PDB entry 8AB7 | electron microscopy, 3.30 A resolution | chains C and N of the 20 polymer chains in the assembly

== Chain C (and N) ==
Name: Cytochrome b
Source organism: Yarrowia lipolytica
Notes: chain N of this document is another copy of the same molecule, construct and numbering; everything in this record applies to it too
UniProtKB: Q9B6D0 (CYB_YARLI); residue numbers follow UniProt; this construct covers 1-385
Sequence (385 residues; row label = number of the first residue in the row):
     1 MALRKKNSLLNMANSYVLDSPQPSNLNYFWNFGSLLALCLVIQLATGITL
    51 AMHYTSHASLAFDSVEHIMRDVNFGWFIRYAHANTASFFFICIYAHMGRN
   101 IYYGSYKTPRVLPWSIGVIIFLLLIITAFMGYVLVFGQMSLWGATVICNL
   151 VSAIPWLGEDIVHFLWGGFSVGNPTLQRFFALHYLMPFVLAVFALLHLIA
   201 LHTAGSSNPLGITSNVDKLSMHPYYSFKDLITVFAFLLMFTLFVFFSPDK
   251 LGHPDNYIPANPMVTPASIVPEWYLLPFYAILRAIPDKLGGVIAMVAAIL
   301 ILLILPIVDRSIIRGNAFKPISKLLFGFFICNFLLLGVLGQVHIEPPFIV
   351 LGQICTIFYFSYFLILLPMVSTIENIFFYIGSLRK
Disordered / not traced: 384-385
Swiss-Prot annotation at these positions:
  - binding site (heme b): His82, His96, His183, His197
  - binding site (a ubiquinone): His202
Ion coordination: heme Fe site 1: His82, His183; heme Fe site 2: His96, His197
Small-molecule neighbours:
  - Atovaquone (AOQ; 2-[trans-4-(4-chlorophenyl)cyclohexyl]-3-hydroxynaphthalene-1,4-dione): Leu122, Ile125, Phe129, Met139, Trp142, Gly143, Val146, Ile147, Leu150, Ile269, Pro271, Leu275, Phe278, Tyr279, Leu282, Met295, Val296, Ile299
  - AWB ([(2R,3S,6S,7R,8R)-3-[(3-formamido-2-oxidanyl-phenyl)carbonylamino]-8-hexyl-2,6-dimethyl-4,9-bis(oxidanylidene)-1,5-dioxonan-7-yl] 3-methylbutanoate): Ala13, Tyr16, Val17, Gln22, Leu26, Trp30, Asn31, Gly33, Ser34, Ala37, Leu40, Ala191, Ala194, Leu195, Leu198, Ser206, Met221, Tyr225, Lys228, Asp229
  - heme (HEM), molecule 1: Trp30, Phe32, Gly33, Ser34, Leu36, Ala37, Leu40, Phe89, Ile93, His96, Met97, Arg99, Asn100, Ser105, Arg110, Pro113, Trp114, Gly117, Val118, Ile120, Phe121, Leu190, Ala194, His197, Leu198, Leu201, Ser206, Ser207
  - heme (HEM), molecule 2: Leu40, Gln43, Leu44, Gly47, Ile48, Leu50, Ala51, Tyr54, Val65, Arg79, His82, Ala83, Ala86, Phe89, Leu124, Thr127, Ala128, Gly131, Tyr132, Leu134, Val135, Phe180, His183, Tyr184, Pro187, Glu272, Tyr274
  - 1,2-diacyl-sn-glycero-3-phosphocholine (PC1): Asn27, Phe29, Tyr94, Ala95, Met97, Gly98, Arg99, Tyr102, Tyr103, Pro209, Leu210, Ala317, Phe318, Lys323, Phe326, Gly327, Ile330, Cys331, Phe333
  - phosphatidylethanolamine (PTY), molecule 1: Ser34, Ala37, Leu38, Val41, His222, Pro223, Ser226, Phe227, Asp229, Leu230, Val233, Phe234
  - phosphatidylethanolamine (PTY), molecule 2: Ile42, Phe74, Phe77, Phe234, Leu237, Phe240, Phe245

== Chain C / chain N interface ==
Residue-residue contacts (51; chain C residue first):
  Asn7(C) - Leu112(N)
  Ser8(C) - Ile199(N)
  Ser8(C) - Ala200(N)
  Ser8(C) - Thr203(N)
  Leu9(C) - Ile116(N)  hydrophobic
  Leu9(C) - Leu196(N)  hydrophobic
  Leu9(C) - Ile199(N)  hydrophobic
  Met12(C) - Ile199(N)  hydrophobic
  Ile48(C) - Leu185(N)  hydrophobic
  Ala51(C) - Gln177(N)
  Ala51(C) - Ala181(N)
  Met52(C) - Gln177(N)
  Met52(C) - Arg178(N)
  Met52(C) - Ala181(N)  hydrophobic
  Met52(C) - Leu182(N)  hydrophobic
  His53(C) - Gln177(N)
  Tyr54(C) - Ser56(N)
  Tyr54(C) - Gln177(N)  hydrogen bond (backbone-side chain)
  Thr55(C) - His57(N)
  Thr55(C) - Gln177(N)  hydrogen bond
  Ser56(C) - Tyr54(N)
  His57(C) - Thr55(N)
  His57(C) - Leu60(N)
  Leu60(C) - His57(N)
  Leu112(C) - Asn7(N)
  Ile116(C) - Leu9(N)  hydrophobic
  Gln177(C) - Ala51(N)
  Gln177(C) - Met52(N)
  Gln177(C) - His53(N)
  Gln177(C) - Tyr54(N)  hydrogen bond (side chain-backbone)
  Gln177(C) - Thr55(N)  hydrogen bond
  Arg178(C) - Met52(N)
  Phe180(C) - Phe180(N)  hydrophobic
  Ala181(C) - Ile48(N)
  Ala181(C) - Ala51(N)
  Ala181(C) - Met52(N)  hydrophobic
  Ala181(C) - Tyr184(N)  hydrogen bond (backbone-side chain)
  Leu182(C) - Met52(N)  hydrophobic
  Tyr184(C) - Ala181(N)  hydrogen bond (side chain-backbone)
  Tyr184(C) - Tyr184(N)  hydrophobic
  Tyr184(C) - Leu185(N)
  Leu185(C) - Ile48(N)  hydrophobic
  Leu185(C) - Tyr184(N)
  Leu185(C) - Phe188(N)  hydrophobic
  Phe188(C) - Leu185(N)  hydrophobic
  Leu196(C) - Leu9(N)  hydrophobic
  Ile199(C) - Ser8(N)
  Ile199(C) - Leu9(N)  hydrophobic
  Ile199(C) - Met12(N)  hydrophobic
  Ala200(C) - Ser8(N)
  Thr203(C) - Ser8(N)
Interface residues without a listed pair, chain C (28 interface residues in all): Pro174
Interface residues without a listed pair, chain N (28 interface residues in all): Pro174

== In short ==
Chain C and chain N each contribute 28 residues to their interface; the contacts include 6 hydrogen bonds.
Polar pairs include Tyr54(C)-Gln177(N), Thr55(C)-Gln177(N) and Ala181(C)-Tyr184(N). Bound to chain C: heme,
1,2-diacyl-sn-glycero-3-phosphocholine, phosphatidylethanolamine, compound AWB and Atovaquone.
Both chains are Cytochrome b (Yarrowia lipolytica). Entry 8AB7 (Complex III2 from Yarrowia lipolytica,
atovaquone and antimycin A bound) was determined by electron microscopy (same publication as 8AB6, 8AB8, 8AB9,
8ABA, 8ABB, 8ABE and 11 further entries).
